Entry 3C0W (X-ray diffraction, 2.20 A resolution); this record covers chains B and A of the 4 polymer chains in the assembly.

== Chain B ==
Molecule: 24-nt DNA strand
Sequence (24 nucleotides; numbered 2 to 25; the number before each row is that of its first residue):
     2 ACGCTAGGGA TAACAGGGTA ATAC
Bound ions: Ca2+ site 1: DA14 (shared with Asp44(A), Asp144(A) of chain A; 1 residue of chain D); Na+: DA14, DC15 (shared with Asp44(A), Asp145(A) of chain A; 1 residue of chain D); Ca2+ site 2: DC15 (shared with 1 residue of chain C)

== Chain A ==
Protein: Intron-encoded endonuclease I-SceI
Source organism: Saccharomyces cerevisiae
Notes: EC 3.1.-.-
Reference sequence: P03882 (SCE1_YEAST); residue numbers follow UniProt; this construct covers 1-235
Sequence (235 residues; each row starts with the number of its first residue):
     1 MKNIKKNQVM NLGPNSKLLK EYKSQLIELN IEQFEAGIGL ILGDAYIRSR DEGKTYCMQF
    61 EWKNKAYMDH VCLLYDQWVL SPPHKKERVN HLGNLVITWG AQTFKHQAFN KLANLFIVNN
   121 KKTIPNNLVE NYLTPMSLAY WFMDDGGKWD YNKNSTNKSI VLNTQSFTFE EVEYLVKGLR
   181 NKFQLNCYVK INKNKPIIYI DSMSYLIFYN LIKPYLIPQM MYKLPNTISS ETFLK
Disordered / not traced: 1-2, 226-235
Bound ions: Ca2+ site 1: Gly43, Asp145 (shared with DC15(B) of chain B); Ca2+ site 2: Asp44, Asp144 (shared with DA14(B) of chain B; 1 residue of chain D); Na+: Asp44, Asp145 (shared with DA14(B), DC15(B) of chain B; 1 residue of chain D)
What the authors report for this chain:
  - Ca2+ coordination: Gly43, Asp44, Asp144, Asp145
  - Na+ coordination: Asp44, Asp145
  - catalytic residues: Asp145
  - conformationally variable residues (loop rearrangement, side-chain flip): Asp44, Phe116 to Thr123, Asp145
  - binding site for the 9-nt DNA strand: Lys223
  - mutagenesis - K223A: decreased catalytic activity (citing earlier work)

== Chain B / chain A interface ==
Pairs across the interface - 42 pairs, chain B then chain A:
  DC5(B) with Asn152(A), base contact; Asn157(A), phosphate contact
  DT6(B) with Trp149(A), hydrogen bond to the phosphate; Asp150(A), base contact; Asn152(A), hydrogen bond to the base
  DA7(B) with Trp149(A), phosphate contact; Lys190(A), phosphate contact
  DG9(B) with Lys193(A), base contact
  DG10(B) with Lys193(A), hydrogen bond to the base
  DA11(B) with Leu92(A), phosphate contact
  DT12(B) with Asn90(A), hydrogen bond to the phosphate; Asn94(A), hydrogen bond to the phosphate; Val96(A), sugar contact
  DA13(B) with Lys63(A), salt bridge to the phosphate; Val96(A), base contact; Thr98(A), base contact
  DA14(B) with Asp44(A), phosphate contact; Glu61(A), sugar contact; Trp62(A), phosphate contact; Lys63(A), hydrogen bond to the phosphate; Arg88(A), base contact
  DC15(B) with Gly43(A), phosphate contact; Asp44(A), phosphate contact; Ala45(A), sugar contact; Tyr46(A), sugar contact; Glu61(A), hydrogen bond to the base; Asp145(A), phosphate contact
  DA16(B) with Tyr46(A), sugar contact
  DG17(B) with Tyr46(A), hydrogen bond to the phosphate; Arg48(A), hydrogen bond to the base; Gln59(A), hydrogen bond to the base
  DG18(B) with Arg48(A), hydrogen bond to the base; Arg50(A), hydrogen bond to the base; Gln59(A), base contact
  DG19(B) with Arg50(A), hydrogen bond to the base
  DA22(B) with Gly13(A), phosphate contact
  DT23(B) with Leu12(A), phosphate contact; Gly13(A), hydrogen bond to the phosphate; Asn15(A), hydrogen bond to the base; Ser16(A), sugar contact
  DA24(B) with Asn15(A), sugar contact; Lys17(A), phosphate contact
Other interface residues (no listed pair), chain B (19 interface residues in all): DG8, DT20
Other interface residues (no listed pair), chain A (34 interface residues in all): Asn11, Pro14, Asn64, Lys86, His91, Asn192

== In short ==
The interface between chain B and chain A involves 19 residues on one side and 34 on the other, with 15
hydrogen bonds and 1 salt bridge. Polar contacts include DT6(B)-Asn152(A), DG10(B)-Lys193(A) and
DC15(B)-Glu61(A). The paper reports the catalytic residue Asp145(A); K223A of chain A reduces catalytic
activity.
Here chain B is a 24-nt DNA strand and chain A is Intron-encoded endonuclease I-SceI (Saccharomyces
cerevisiae). Entry 3C0W (I-SceI in complex with a bottom nicked DNA substrate) was determined by X-ray
diffraction (same publication as 3C0X).
